5LMR - chains A and E of the 25 polymer chains in the assembly; structure by electron microscopy, 4.45 A resolution (low resolution: residue-level contacts below are approximate; hydrogen-bond / salt-bridge calls are withheld).

== Chain A ==
Molecule: 16S rRNA
Organism: Thermus thermophilus HB8
Sequence (1522 nucleotides; each row starts with the number of its first residue; note: 44 numbers in that range are skipped by the numbering (no residue carries them; nothing is unmodelled there); a row labelled like 189A-189L holds insertion residues (189A, then the next letters in order); numbering starts at 0):
     0 UUUGUUGGAGAGUUUGAUCCUGGCUCAGGGUGAACGCUGGCGGCGUGCCU
    50 AAGACAUGCAAGUCGUGCGGGCCG
    76 CGGGGUUUU
    88 ACUCCG
    96 UGGUCAGCGGCGGACGGGUGAGUAACGCGUGGGU
  129A G
   130 ACCUACCCGGAAGAGGGGGACAACCCGGGGAAACUCGGGCUAAUCCCCCA
   180 UGUGGACCCG
189A-189L CCCCUUGGGGUG
   190 UGUCCAAAGGGCUUU
   216 GCCCGCUUCCGGAUGGGCCCGCGUCCCAUCAGCUAGUUGGUGGGGUAAUG
   266 GCCCACCAAGGCGACGACGGGUAGCCGGUCUGAGAGGAUGGCCGGCCACA
   316 GGGGCACUGAGACACGGGCCCCACUCCUACGGGAGGCAGCAGUUAGGAAU
   366 CUUCCGCAAUGGGCGCAAGCCUGACGGAGCGACGCCGCUUGGAGGAAGAA
   416 GCCCUUCGGGGUGUAAACUCCUGA
   441 ACCCGGGACGAAACCCCC
   460 GA
   470 CGAGGGGA
   479 CUGACGGUACCGGGGUAA
   498 UAGCGCCGGCCAACUCCGUGCCAGCAGCCGCGGUAAUACGGAGGGCGCGA
   548 GCGUUACCCGGAUUCACUGGGCGUAAAGGGCGUGUAGGCGGCCUGGGGCG
   598 UCCCAUGUGAAAGACCACGGCUCAACCGUGGGGGAGCGUGGGAUACGCUC
   648 AGGCUAGACGGUGGGAGAGGGUGGUGGAAUUCCCGGAGUAGCGGUGAAAU
   698 GCGCAGAUACCGGGAGGAACGCCGAUGGCGAAGGCAGCCACCUGGUCCAC
   748 CCGUGACGCUGAGGCGCGAAAGCGUGGGGAGCAAACCGGAUUAGAUACCC
   798 GGGUAGUCCACGCCCUAAACGAUGCGCGCUAGGUCUCUGGGUCU
   848 CCUGGGGGCCGAAGCUAACGCGUUAAGCGCGCCGCCUGGGGAGUACGGCC
   898 GCAAGGCUGAAACUCAAAGGAAUUGACGGGGGCCCGCACAAGCGGUGGAG
   948 CAUGUGGUUUAAUUCGAAGCAACGCGAAGAACCUUACCAGGCCUUGACAU
   998 GCUA
 1001A G
  1002 GGAACCCGGGUGAAAGCCUGGGGUGCCCC
1030A-1030D GCGA
  1031 GGGGAGCCCUAGCACAGGUGCUGCAUGGCCGUCGUCAGCUCGUGCCGUGA
  1081 GGUGUUGGGUUAAGUCCCGCAACGAGCGCAACCCCCGCCGUUAGUUGCCA
  1131 GCGGUUCGGCCGGGCACUCUAACGGGACUGCCCGCG
  1168 AAAGCGGGAGGAAGGAGGGGACGACGUCUGGUCAGCAUGGCCCUUACGGC
  1218 CUGGGCGACACACGUGCUACAAUGCCCACUACAAAGCGAUGCCACCCGGC
  1268 AACGGGGAGCUAAUCGCAAAAAGGUGGGCCCAGUUCGGAUUGGGGUCUGC
  1318 AACCCGACCCCAUGAAGCCGGAAUCGCUAGUAAUCGCGGAUCAGCC
 1363A A
  1364 UGCCGCGGUGAAUACGUUCCCGGGCCUUGUACACACCGCCCGUCACGCCA
  1414 UGGGAGCGGGCUCUACCCGAAGUCGCCGG
1442A-1442B GA
  1443 GCCUA
  1452 C
  1456 GGGCAGGCGCCGAGGGUAGGGCCCGUGACUGGGGCGAAGUCGUAACAAGG
  1506 UAGCUGUACCGGAAGGUGCGGCUGGAUCACCUCCUUUCU
Not modelled in the structure: 0-4, 1543-1544

== Chain E ==
Protein: 30S ribosomal protein S5
Organism: Thermus thermophilus HB8
UniProt: Q5SHQ5 (RS5_THET8); numbering as in UniProt (aligned over 1-162)
Amino-acid sequence (162 residues; numbered 1 to 162; the number before each row is that of its first residue):
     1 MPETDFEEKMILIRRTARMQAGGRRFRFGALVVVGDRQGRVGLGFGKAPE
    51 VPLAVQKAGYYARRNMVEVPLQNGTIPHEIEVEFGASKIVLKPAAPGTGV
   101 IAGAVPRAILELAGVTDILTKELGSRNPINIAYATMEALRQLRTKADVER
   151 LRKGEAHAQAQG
Not modelled in the structure: 1-4, 155-162

== Interface between chain A and chain E ==
Residue-residue contacts (90; chain A residue first):
  G6(A) with Pro93(E); Ala94(E); Ala95(E); Thr98(E); Leu119(E)
  G7(A) with Lys92(E); Thr98(E); Ile101(E); Leu119(E); Thr120(E); Lys121(E)
  A8(A) with Ile101(E); Ala102(E); Gly103(E); Arg107(E); Thr120(E); Lys121(E)
  G9(A) with Ala102(E); Gly103(E); Ala104(E); Thr120(E); Lys121(E); Glu122(E); Arg126(E)
  A10(A) with Ala104(E); Glu122(E); Arg126(E)
  G15(A) with Ala17(E); Arg18(E); Met19(E); Arg24(E)
  A16(A) with Arg15(E); Thr16(E); Ala17(E)
  U17(A) with Arg14(E)
  C18(A) with Asn127(E); Ile129(E); Asn130(E)
  C19(A) with Ala86(E); Ser125(E); Asn127(E); Asn130(E)
  U20(A) with Ala86(E)
  G558(A) with Lys121(E)
  A559(A) with Lys121(E); Arg126(E)
  U560(A) with Leu123(E)
  G566(A) with Glu81(E)
  U863(A) with Glu83(E)
  A864(A) with Gly85(E); Ala86(E)
  U921(A) with Arg18(E); Met19(E); Gln20(E)
  G922(A) with Met19(E); Gln20(E); Ala21(E)
  A923(A) with Ala21(E)
  C1069(A) with Gln20(E)
  U1070(A) with Gln20(E); Arg25(E)
  C1071(A) with Arg18(E); Arg27(E); Pro49(E)
  G1072(A) with Lys47(E); Ala48(E); Pro49(E)
  U1073(A) with Lys57(E)
  G1074(A) with Tyr60(E)
  C1076(A) with Lys47(E)
  G1077(A) with Lys47(E)
  U1078(A) with Asn130(E)
  G1079(A) with Arg14(E)
  A1080(A) with Arg14(E); Thr16(E); Ala17(E); Arg18(E)
  G1081(A) with Thr16(E); Ala17(E); Arg18(E); Arg25(E); Arg27(E); Lys47(E)
  G1082(A) with Arg18(E); Arg27(E)
  C1192(A) with Arg25(E)
  G1193(A) with Ala21(E); Gly22(E); Arg25(E)
  A1398(A) with Gln20(E)
Other interface residues (no listed pair), chain A (42 interface residues in all): U5, G568, C1075, G1084, U1194, A1396
Other interface residues (no listed pair), chain E (48 interface residues in all): Phe45, Leu53, Arg64, Phe84, Ser87, Val105, Gly124

== In short ==
42 residues of chain A face 48 of chain E across their interface.
Chain A is 16S rRNA and chain E is 30S ribosomal protein S5, both from Thermus thermophilus HB8; the
structure, Structure of bacterial 30S-IF1-IF3-mRNA-tRNA translation pre-initiation complex(state-2B), was
determined by electron microscopy (same publication as 5LMN, 5LMO, 5LMP, 5LMQ, 5LMS, 5LMT, 5LMU and 5LMV).
